PDB entry 9DH2 | X-ray diffraction, 2.98 A resolution | chains L and M of the 6 polymer chains in the assembly

# Chain L
Molecule: Fab light chain
From: Homo sapiens
Notes: antibody fragment or engineered binder
Sequence (212 residues; each row starts with the number of its first residue):
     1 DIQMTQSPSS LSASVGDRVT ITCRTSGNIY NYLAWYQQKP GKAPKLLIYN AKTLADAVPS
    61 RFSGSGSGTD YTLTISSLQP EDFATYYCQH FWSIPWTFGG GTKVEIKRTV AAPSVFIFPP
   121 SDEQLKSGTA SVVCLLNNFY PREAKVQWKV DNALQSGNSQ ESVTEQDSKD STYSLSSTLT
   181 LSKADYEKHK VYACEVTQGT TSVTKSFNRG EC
Not modelled in the structure: 212
Disulfides: Cys23-Cys88, Cys134-Cys194

# Chain M
Molecule: NKG2-D type II integral membrane protein
From: Homo sapiens
UniProt: P26718 (NKG2D_HUMAN); residues 80-216 here = UniProt positions 80-216
Sequence (137 residues; each row starts with the number of its first residue):
    80 NSLFNQEVQI PLTESYCGPC PKNWICYKNN CYQFFDESKN WYESQASCMS QNASLLKVYS
   140 KEDQDLLKLV KSYHWMGLVH IPTNGSWQWE DGSILSPNLL TIIEMQKGDC ALYASSFKGY
   200 IENCSTPNTY ICMQRTV
Not modelled in the structure: 80-91, 215-216
Disulfides: Cys96-Cys105, Cys99-Cys110, Cys127-Cys211, Cys189-Cys203
Curated features (UniProtKB/Swiss-Prot):
  - glycosylation (N-linked (GlcNAc...) asparagine): Asn131, Asn163, Asn202

# Chain L / chain M interface
Contacting residue pairs (20; chain L residue first):
  Tyr30(L) with His159(M); Gly164(M); Ser165(M); Trp166(M)
  Asn31(L) with Gly164(M), hydrogen bond (side chain-backbone); Ser165(M)
  Tyr32(L) with Ser165(M); Trp166(M); Leu174(M), hydrogen bond (side chain-backbone); Pro176(M), hydrophobic
  Phe91(L) with Pro176(M)
  Trp92(L) with Trp166(M); Ile181(M), hydrophobic; Glu183(M), hydrogen bond; Ile200(M), hydrophobic
  Ser93(L) with Ile181(M); Glu183(M), hydrogen bond
  Ile94(L) with Thr180(M); Ile181(M), hydrogen bond (backbone-backbone)
  Trp96(L) with Pro176(M)
Other interface residues (no listed pair), chain L (10 interface residues in all): Ile2, Asn50
Other interface residues (no listed pair), chain M (15 interface residues in all): Asn163, Ile173, Ile182, Gly187, Asp188

# Summary
10 residues of chain L and 15 residues of chain M are in contact, with 5 hydrogen bonds. Polar contacts
include Asn31(L)-Gly164(M), Tyr32(L)-Leu174(M) and Trp92(L)-Glu183(M).
Chain L is Fab light chain and chain M is NKG2-D type II integral membrane protein, both from Homo sapiens;
the structure, Structure of Fab in complex with NKG2D extracellular domain, was determined by X-ray
diffraction.
